3OPP - chain A; structure by X-ray diffraction, 1.80 A resolution.

# Chain A
Molecule: Beta-lactamase SHV-1
Organism: Klebsiella pneumoniae
Notes: EC 3.5.2.6
Reference sequence: P0AD64 (BLA1_KLEPN); the author numbering skips numbers that UniProt does not, so the offset changes along the chain: 5-238 = UniProt 1-234; 240-252 = UniProt 235-247; 254-292 = UniProt 248-286
Amino-acid sequence (286 residues; row label = number of the first residue in the row; note: 2 numbers in that range are skipped by the numbering (no residue carries them; nothing is unmodelled there)):
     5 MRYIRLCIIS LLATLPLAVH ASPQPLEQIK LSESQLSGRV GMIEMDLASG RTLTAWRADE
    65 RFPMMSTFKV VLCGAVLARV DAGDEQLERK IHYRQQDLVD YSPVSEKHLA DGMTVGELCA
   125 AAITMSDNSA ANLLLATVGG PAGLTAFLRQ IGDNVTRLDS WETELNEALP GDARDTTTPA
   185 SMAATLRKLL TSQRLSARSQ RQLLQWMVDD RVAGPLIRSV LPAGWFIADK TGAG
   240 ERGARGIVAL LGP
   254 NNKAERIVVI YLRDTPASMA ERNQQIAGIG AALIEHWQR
Disordered / not traced: 5-25, 166-171
Sequence notes: engineered mutation S164 (Arg160 in P0AD64)
UniProt features mapped onto this chain:
  - active site: S70 (Nucleophile), E168 (Proton acceptor)
  - binding site (a beta-lactam): K73, S130, E166
Cystine bridges: C77-C123
Ligand contacts:
  - cyclohexyl-hexyl-beta-D-maltoside (MA4), molecule 1: S26, I221, V224, L225, P226, I231, I246, A248, L250, V261, I263, I279, A280, G283, A284, I287, E288
  - cyclohexyl-hexyl-beta-D-maltoside (MA4), molecule 2: A217, L220, I221, T235, R244, I246, N276, I279, A280
  - SA2 ((3R)-4-[(4-carboxybutanoyl)oxy]-N-[(1E)-3-oxoprop-1-en-1-yl]-3-sulfino-D-valine): M69, S70, K73, D104, Y105, S130, N132, V216, K234, T235, G236, A237, R244
From the paper describing this entry:
  - binding site for SA2: S70, Y105, S130, N132, V216, K234, T235, A237
  - catalytic residues: S70, A237
  - conformationally variable residues (order/disorder transition): E166 to E171
  - mutagenesis - R164S: increased binding to SA2
  - mutagenesis - R164S: increased binding to tazobactam
  - catalytic residues: E166 (citing earlier work)

# Overview
Ligands of chain A: compound SA2 and cyclohexyl-hexyl-beta-D-maltoside. UniProt lists active-site residues S70
and E168 and 3 beta-lactam-binding residues. From the paper: catalytic residues S70, A237 and E166; R164S
increases binding to SA2.
Chain A is Beta-lactamase SHV-1 (Klebsiella pneumoniae); the structure, ESBL R164S mutant of SHV-1
beta-lactamase complexed with SA2-13, was determined by X-ray diffraction (same publication as 3OPH, 3OPL and
3OPR).
